PDB entry 8RQF | electron microscopy, 3.41 A resolution | chains A and H of the 5 polymer chains in the assembly

[Chain A]
Name: Sodium/bile acid cotransporter
Organism: Homo sapiens
UniProtKB: Q14973 (NTCP_HUMAN); residues 1-349 here = UniProt positions 1-349
Sequence (349 residues; numbered 1 to 349; the number before each row is that of its first residue):
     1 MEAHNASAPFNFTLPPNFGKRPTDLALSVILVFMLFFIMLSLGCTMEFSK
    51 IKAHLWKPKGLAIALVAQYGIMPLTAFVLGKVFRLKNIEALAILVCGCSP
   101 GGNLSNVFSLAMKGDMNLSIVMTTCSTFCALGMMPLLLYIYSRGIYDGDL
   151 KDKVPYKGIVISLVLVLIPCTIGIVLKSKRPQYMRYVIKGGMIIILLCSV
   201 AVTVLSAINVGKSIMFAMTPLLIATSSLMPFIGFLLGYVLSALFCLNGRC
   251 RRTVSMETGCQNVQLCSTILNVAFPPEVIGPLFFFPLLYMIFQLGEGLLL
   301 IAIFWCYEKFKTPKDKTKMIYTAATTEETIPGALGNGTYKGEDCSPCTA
Not modelled in the structure: 1-10, 312-349
Small-molecule neighbours: N-tetradecanoylglycine (BJU): Phe128, Leu131, Gly132, Asp152, Val154, Tyr156
UniProt features mapped onto this chain:
  - glycosylation (N-linked (GlcNAc...) asparagine): Asn5, Asn11
  - natural variant: Arg21 (R21C: Decreased function in taurocholate transport), Met39 (M39T: Decreased function in taurocholate transport), Ser41 (S41L: Decreased function in taurocholate transport), Ala64 (A64T: Decreased function in taurocholate transport), Pro73 (P73T: Severely decreased function in taurocholate transport), Ile88 (I88T: In FHCA2), Leu138 (L138P: Loss of function in taurocholate transport), Ile159 (I159M: Decreased function in taurocholate transport), Arg180 (R180Q: Decreased function in taurocholate transport), Gly190 (G190E: Decreased function in taurocholate transport), Ser199 (S199R: In FHCA2), Ile223 (I223T: Decreased transport of taurocholate and cholate), 10 further natural variant entries in UniProt
  - mutagenesis: Lys20 (K20W: Disrupts interaction with HBV myristoylated pre-S1 peptide), Leu27 (L27W: Disrupts interaction with HBV myristoylated pre-S1 peptide. Abolishes pre-S1-mediated attactment to HBV and the transport of bile acid; when associated with W-31 ...), Leu31 (L31W: Abolishes pre-S1-mediated attactment to HBV and the transport of bile acid; when associated with W-27. Abolishes pre-S1-mediated attactment to HBV and the transport of bile acid ...), Leu35 (L35W: Abolishes pre-S1-mediated attactment to HBV and the transport of bile acid; when associated with W-31. Abolishes pre-S1-mediated attactment to HBV and the transport of bile acid ...), Val202 (V202W: Disrupts interaction with HBV myristoylated pre-S1 peptide), Gln261 (Q261A: Abolishes interaction with HBV myristoylated pre-S1 peptide), Val263 (V263W: Disrupts interaction with HBV myristoylated pre-S1 peptide), Gln264 (Q264A/W: Disrupts interaction with HBV myristoylated pre-S1 peptide, reduces bile acid transport and reduces HBV infection), Thr268 (T268W: Disrupts interaction with HBV myristoylated pre-S1 peptide, reduces bile acid transport and reduces HBV infection), Val272 (V272W: Disrupts interaction with HBV myristoylated pre-S1 peptide, reduces bile acid transport and reduces HBV infection)
What the authors report for this chain:
  - binding site for N-tetradecanoylglycine: Phe128, Leu131, Tyr156
  - mutagenesis - G158R: abolished binding to SVPs
  - conformationally variable residues (order/disorder transition): Glu257, Gln261
  - disease-associated variants - S267F: decreased catalytic activity on bile salts (citing earlier work)

[Chain H]
Name: Heavy chain of Fab3
Organism: Homo sapiens
Sequence (235 residues; row label = number of the first residue in the row; a row labelled like 82A-82C holds insertion residues (82A, then the next letters in order); numbers below 1 keep their minus sign (Glu-2 is residue -2)):
    -2 EISEVQLVESGGGLVQPGGSLRLSCAASGFNVSSSYIHWVRQAPGKGLEW
    48 VASIS
   52A P
    53 YYSYTSYADSVKGRFTISADTSKNTAYLQM
82A-82C NSL
    83 RAEDTAVYYCARYQYDYY
100A-100G YSYYAGL
   101 DYWGQGTLVTVSSASTKGPSVFPLAPSSKSTSGGTAALGCLVKDYFPEPV
   151 TVSWNSGALTSGVHTFPAVLQSSGLYSLSSVVTVPSSSLGTQTYICNVNH
   201 KPSNTKVDKKVEPKSCDKTHT
Not modelled in the structure: -2 to 1, 215-221
Cystine bridges: Cys22-Cys92, Cys140-Cys196

[Chain A / chain H interface]
Residue-residue contacts (7; chain A residue first):
  Asn11(A) - Tyr53(H)
  Phe12(A) - Tyr54(H)
  Thr13(A) - Tyr53(H)  hydrogen bond
  Pro276(A) - Tyr56(H)
  Glu277(A) - Tyr33(H)
  Glu277(A) - Tyr54(H)
  Glu277(A) - Tyr100D(H)  hydrogen bond
Interface residues without a listed pair, chain A (6 interface residues in all): Pro275

[Overview]
The interface between chain A and chain H involves 6 residues on one side and 5 on the other; the contacts
include 2 hydrogen bonds. Among the polar pairs are Thr13(A)-Tyr53(H) and Glu277(A)-Tyr100D(H). The paper
reports a binding site for N-tetradecanoylglycine at Phe128(A), Leu131(A) and Tyr156(A); G158R of chain A
abolishes binding to SVPs.
Here chain A is Sodium/bile acid cotransporter and chain H is Heavy chain of Fab3, both from Homo sapiens.
Entry 8RQF (Cryo-EM structure of human NTCP-Bulevirtide complex) was determined by electron microscopy.
